Entry 9J0X (electron microscopy, 3.00 A resolution); this record covers chains B and C of the 4 polymer chains in the assembly.

== Chain B (and C) ==
Molecule: Potassium channel GORK
From: Arabidopsis thaliana
Notes: chain C of this document is another copy of the same molecule, construct and numbering; everything in this record applies to it too
Reference sequence: Q94A76 (GORK_ARATH); residue numbers follow UniProt; this construct covers 1-820
Amino-acid sequence (820 residues; numbered 1 to 820; the number before each row is that of its first residue):
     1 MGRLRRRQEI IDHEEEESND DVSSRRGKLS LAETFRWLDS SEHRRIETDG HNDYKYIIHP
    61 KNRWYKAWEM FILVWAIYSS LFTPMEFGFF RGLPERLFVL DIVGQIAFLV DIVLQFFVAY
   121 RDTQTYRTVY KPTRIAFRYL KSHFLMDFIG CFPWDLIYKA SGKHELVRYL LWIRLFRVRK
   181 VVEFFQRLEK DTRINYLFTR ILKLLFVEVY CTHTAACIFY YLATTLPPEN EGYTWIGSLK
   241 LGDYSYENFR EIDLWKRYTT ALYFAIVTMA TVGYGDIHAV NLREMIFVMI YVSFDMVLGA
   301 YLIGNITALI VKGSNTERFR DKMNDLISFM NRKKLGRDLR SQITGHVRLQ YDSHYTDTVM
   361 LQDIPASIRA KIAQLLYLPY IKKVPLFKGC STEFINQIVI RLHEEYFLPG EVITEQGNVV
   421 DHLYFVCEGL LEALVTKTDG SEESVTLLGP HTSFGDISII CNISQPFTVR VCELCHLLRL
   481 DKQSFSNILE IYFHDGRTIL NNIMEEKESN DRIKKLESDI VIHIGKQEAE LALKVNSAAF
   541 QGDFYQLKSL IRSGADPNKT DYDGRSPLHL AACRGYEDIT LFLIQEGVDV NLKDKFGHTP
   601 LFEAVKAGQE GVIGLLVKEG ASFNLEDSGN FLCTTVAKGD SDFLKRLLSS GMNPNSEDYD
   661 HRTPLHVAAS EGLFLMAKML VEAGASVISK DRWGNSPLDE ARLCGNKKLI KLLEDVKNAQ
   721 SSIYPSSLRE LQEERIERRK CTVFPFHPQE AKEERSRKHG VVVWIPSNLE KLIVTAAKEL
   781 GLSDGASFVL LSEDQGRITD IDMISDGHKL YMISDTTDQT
Disordered / not traced: 1-32, 721-820 (chain C: 1-51, 721-820)
Ion coordination: K+ site 1: Thr-271, Val-272 (shared with 2 residues of chain A; Thr-271(C), Val-272(C) of chain C; 2 residues of chain D); K+ site 2: Val-272, Gly-273 (shared with 2 residues of chain A; Val-272(C), Gly-273(C) of chain C; 2 residues of chain D); K+ site 3: Gly-273, Tyr-274 (shared with 2 residues of chain A; Gly-273(C), Tyr-274(C) of chain C; 2 residues of chain D)
UniProt features mapped onto this chain:
  - binding site (a nucleoside 3',5'-cyclic phosphate): Leu-386 to Glu-508
Reported in the primary citation:
  - contacts within the chain: Tyr-196/Lys-312
  - self-association interface (contacts with another copy of this molecule): Tyr-424

== Chain B / chain C interface ==
Contacting residue pairs (97):
  Glu-33(B) / Glu-428(C)
  Glu-33(B) / Leu-474(C)
  Trp-37(B) / Leu-349(C)
  Trp-37(B) / Asp-352(C)
  Trp-37(B) / Tyr-406(C)
  Trp-37(B) / Leu-474(C)
  Asp-39(B) / Arg-348(C)  hydrogen bond (backbone-side chain)
  Asp-39(B) / Asp-352(C)
  Ser-40(B) / Gly-345(C)
  Ser-40(B) / Arg-348(C)  hydrogen bond (side chain-backbone)
  Ser-40(B) / Leu-349(C)  hydrogen bond (side chain-backbone)
  Ser-40(B) / Asp-352(C)  hydrogen bond
  His-43(B) / Arg-348(C)  hydrogen bond
  Glu-189(B) / Arg-320(C)  hydrogen bond (backbone-side chain)
  Lys-190(B) / Arg-320(C)
  Thr-192(B) / Ile-327(C)
  Tyr-196(B) / Glu-317(C)
  Gly-232(B) / Gly-242(C)
  Gly-232(B) / Asp-243(C)  hydrogen bond (backbone-backbone)
  Tyr-233(B) / Leu-241(C)
  Tyr-233(B) / Asp-243(C)  hydrogen bond (backbone-side chain)
  Tyr-233(B) / Tyr-244(C)  hydrophobic
  Tyr-233(B) / Lys-256(C)  hydrogen bond
  Ser-238(B) / Gly-242(C)
  Phe-264(B) / Tyr-274(C)
  Thr-268(B) / Tyr-274(C)  hydrogen bond
  Thr-271(B) / Ala-270(C)
  Thr-271(B) / Thr-271(C)
  Val-272(B) / Val-272(C)
  Gly-273(B) / Val-272(C)
  Gly-273(B) / Gly-273(C)
  Gly-273(B) / Tyr-274(C)
  Tyr-274(B) / Tyr-274(C)
  Gly-275(B) / Tyr-274(C)
  Ile-277(B) / Tyr-274(C)
  His-278(B) / Leu-241(C)
  His-278(B) / Tyr-263(C)
  His-278(B) / Asp-276(C)
  Ala-279(B) / Tyr-263(C)  hydrogen bond (backbone-side chain)
  Ala-279(B) / Asp-276(C)
  Val-280(B) / Leu-241(C)
  Val-280(B) / Gly-242(C)
  Leu-282(B) / Lys-256(C)
  Leu-282(B) / Thr-259(C)
  Met-285(B) / Leu-241(C)  hydrophobic
  Met-285(B) / Thr-259(C)
  Met-285(B) / Tyr-263(C)  hydrophobic
  Ile-286(B) / Thr-259(C)
  Val-288(B) / Tyr-263(C)  hydrophobic
  Met-289(B) / Leu-262(C)  hydrophobic
  Met-289(B) / Tyr-263(C)
  Met-289(B) / Ile-266(C)
  Val-292(B) / Ile-266(C)  hydrophobic
  Val-292(B) / Ala-270(C)  hydrophobic
  Ser-293(B) / Ile-266(C)
  Met-296(B) / Glu-208(C)
  Met-296(B) / Met-269(C)  hydrophobic
  Met-296(B) / Leu-302(C)  hydrophobic
  Val-297(B) / Leu-205(C)  hydrophobic
  Ala-300(B) / Ile-303(C)  hydrophobic
  Ala-300(B) / Ile-306(C)
  Tyr-301(B) / Ile-306(C)  hydrophobic
  Tyr-301(B) / Ile-310(C)  hydrophobic
  Ile-303(B) / Ile-303(C)  hydrophobic
  Gly-304(B) / Thr-307(C)
  Gly-304(B) / Ile-310(C)
  Asn-305(B) / Ile-310(C)
  Thr-307(B) / Thr-307(C)
  Ala-308(B) / Ile-310(C)  hydrophobic
  Ala-308(B) / Val-311(C)  hydrophobic
  Lys-312(B) / Asp-321(C)  salt bridge
  Tyr-355(B) / Arg-332(C)  hydrogen bond (backbone-side chain)
  Asp-357(B) / Arg-332(C)  salt bridge
  Met-360(B) / Asp-325(C)
  Met-360(B) / Leu-326(C)  hydrophobic
  Met-360(B) / Phe-329(C)  hydrophobic
  Leu-361(B) / Phe-329(C)  hydrophobic
  Asp-363(B) / Lys-322(C)  salt bridge
  Asp-363(B) / His-346(C)
  Ile-364(B) / Ile-343(C)  hydrophobic
  Pro-365(B) / His-346(C)
  Ser-367(B) / Val-412(C)
  Ile-368(B) / Ile-343(C)  hydrophobic
  Ile-372(B) / Ile-343(C)  hydrophobic
  Leu-375(B) / Leu-335(C)  hydrophobic
  Leu-376(B) / Lys-333(C)
  Glu-393(B) / Thr-438(C)
  Glu-393(B) / Gly-440(C)
  Tyr-492(B) / Thr-438(C)
  Tyr-545(B) / Gln-416(C)
  Arg-552(B) / Lys-437(C)  hydrogen bond (backbone-side chain)
  Asp-578(B) / Asp-511(C)
  Ile-579(B) / Asp-511(C)
  Thr-580(B) / Asn-510(C)
  Thr-580(B) / Asp-511(C)  hydrogen bond
  Leu-581(B) / Asn-510(C)
  Lys-707(B) / Arg-692(C)
Other interface residues (no listed pair), chain B (69 interface residues in all): Thr-34, Asn-195, Arg-200, Val-311, Lys-371, Glu-404, Ile-491, Ser-553
Other interface residues (no listed pair), chain C (64 interface residues in all): Tyr-246, Trp-255, Thr-260, Val-267, Asn-324, Lys-334, Gly-336, Leu-339, Gln-342, Gly-410, Glu-411, Gly-417
From the paper, about this interface:
  - pairs named by the authors: Lys-312(B)/Asp-321(C), Asp-357(B)/Arg-332(C) (salt bridge), Asp-363(B)/Lys-322(C) (salt bridge)
  - interface residues, chain B: Asp-357(B), Asp-363(B)
  - interface residues, chain C: Arg-320(C), Lys-322(C), Arg-332(C)

== In short ==
Chain B and chain C form an interface of 69 and 64 residues respectively, with 14 hydrogen bonds and 3 salt
bridges. Polar contacts include Lys-312(B)/Asp-321(C), Asp-357(B)/Arg-332(C) and Asp-363(B)/Lys-322(C). The
authors report a contact between Lys-312(B) and Asp-321(C); salt bridges between Asp-357(B) and Arg-332(C) and
Asp-363(B) and Lys-322(C). From the paper: interface residues Asp-357(B), Asp-363(B) and Arg-320(C) among
others; a self-association interface involving Tyr-424(B).
Chain B and chain C are both Potassium channel GORK (Arabidopsis thaliana); the structure, Cryo-EM Structure
of the Guard Cell Potassium Channel GORK, was determined by electron microscopy together with 9J0Y, 9J0Z and
9J10 from the same study.
